Entry 2Y6Q (X-ray diffraction, 2.37 A resolution); this record covers chain A.

== Chain A ==
Protein: TETX2 protein
Organism: Bacteroides thetaiotaomicron
Notes: fragment: fad-binding domain, residues 11-388
UniProt: Q93L51 (Q93L51_BACTN); numbering as in UniProt (aligned over 11-388)
Chain sequence (398 residues; each row starts with the number of its first residue; numbers below 1 keep their minus sign (Met-9 is residue -9)):
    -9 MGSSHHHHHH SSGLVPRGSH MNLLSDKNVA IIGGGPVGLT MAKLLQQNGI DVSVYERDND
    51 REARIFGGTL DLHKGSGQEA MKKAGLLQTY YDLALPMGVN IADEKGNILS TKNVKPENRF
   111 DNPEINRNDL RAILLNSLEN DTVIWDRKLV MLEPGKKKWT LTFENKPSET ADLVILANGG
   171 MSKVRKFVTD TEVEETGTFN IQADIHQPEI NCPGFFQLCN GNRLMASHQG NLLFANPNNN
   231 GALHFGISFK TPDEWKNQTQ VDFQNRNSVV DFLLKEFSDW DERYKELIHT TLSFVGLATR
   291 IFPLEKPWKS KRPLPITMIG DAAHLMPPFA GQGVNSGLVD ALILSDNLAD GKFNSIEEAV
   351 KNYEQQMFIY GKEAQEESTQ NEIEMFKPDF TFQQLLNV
Disordered / not traced: -9 to 12, 246-248, 384-388
Sequence notes: expression tag (-9 to 10)
Residues lining bound ligands:
  - FAD (flavin-adenine dinucleotide): Ile22, Gly23, Gly24, Gly25, Pro26, Val27, Gly28, Tyr45, Glu46, Arg47, Asp48, Thr59, Leu60, Arg117, Arg121, Arg137, Lys138, Leu139, Ala167, Asn168, Gly169, Gln192, Leu287, Ile309, Gly310, Asp311, Pro318, Gly321, Gln322, Gly323, Val324, Asn325
  - 7-iodotetracycline (I7T): Asn190, Gln192, Arg213, Met215, Phe224, Ala225, Asn226, His234, Phe235, Gly236, Ser238, Pro318, Phe319, Ala320, Gly321, Asn371, Met375, Phe382
From the paper describing this entry:
  - binding site for 7-iodotetracycline: Gln192, Arg213, Met215, Phe224, His234, Gly236, Gly321, Met375
  - binding site for 7-iodotetracycline: Phe319, Phe382 (proposed by the authors, not directly observed)

== In short ==
Bound to chain A: flavin-adenine dinucleotide and 7-iodotetracycline. From the paper: a binding site for
7-iodotetracycline at Gln192, Arg213 and Met215 among others.
Chain A is TETX2 protein (Bacteroides thetaiotaomicron); the structure, Structure of the TetX monooxygenase in
complex with the substrate 7- Iodtetracycline, was determined by X-ray diffraction together with 2XDO, 2XYO
and 2Y6R from the same study.
